8K59 - chains F and I of the 10 polymer chains in the assembly; structure by electron microscopy, 3.50 A resolution.

# Chain F
Name: RNA polymerase sigma factor RpoD
Source organism: Escherichia coli K-12
Reference sequence: P00579 (RPOD_ECOLI); residue numbers follow UniProt; this construct covers 90-612
Amino-acid sequence (523 residues; numbered 90 to 612; the number before each row is that of its first residue):
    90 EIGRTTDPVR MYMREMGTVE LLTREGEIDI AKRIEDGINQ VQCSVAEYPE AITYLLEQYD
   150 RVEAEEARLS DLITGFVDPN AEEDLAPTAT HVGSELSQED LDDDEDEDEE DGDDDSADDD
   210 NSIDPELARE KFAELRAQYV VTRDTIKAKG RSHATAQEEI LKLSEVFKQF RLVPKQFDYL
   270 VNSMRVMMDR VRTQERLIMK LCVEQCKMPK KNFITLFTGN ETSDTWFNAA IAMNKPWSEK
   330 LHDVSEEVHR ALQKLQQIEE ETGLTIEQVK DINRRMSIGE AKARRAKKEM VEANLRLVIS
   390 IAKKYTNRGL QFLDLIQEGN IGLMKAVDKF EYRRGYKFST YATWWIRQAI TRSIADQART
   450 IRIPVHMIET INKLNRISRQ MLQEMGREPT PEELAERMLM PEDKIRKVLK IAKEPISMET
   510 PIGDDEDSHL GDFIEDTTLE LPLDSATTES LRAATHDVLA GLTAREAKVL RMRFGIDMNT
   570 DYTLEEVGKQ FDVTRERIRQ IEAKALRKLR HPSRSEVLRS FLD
Unresolved in the structure: 168-212, 237-242
Swiss-Prot annotation at these positions:
  - DNA-binding region: Leu-573 to Ala-592 (H-T-H motif)
  - region: Arg-584 to Arg-599 (Interaction with anti-sigma factors)
  - motif: Asp-403 to Gln-406 (Interaction with polymerase core subunit RpoC)
  - site: Arg-562 (Interaction with anti-sigma factors)
  - mutagenesis: Ala-553 (A553D: Disrupts the interaction with Escherichia phage lambda antitermination protein Q), Arg-596 (R596D/E: 2-fold reduction in activation of class II Crp-dependent promoters)

# Chain I
Molecule: 61-nt DNA strand
Source organism: Escherichia coli K-12
Sequence (61 nucleotides; row label = number of the first residue in the row):
     3 CCGCAGATTT TTGCGAAATC TTTGCAGCCA GAATATAATG TGTGCATGAC GGCGAATACC
    63 C

# Chain F / chain I interface
Contacting residue pairs - 63 pairs, chain F then chain I:
  Val-98(F) with DG44(I), base contact
  Met-102(F) with DG42(I), base contact; DT43(I), base contact; DG44(I), base contact
  Met-105(F) with DG42(I), base contact; DT43(I), base contact
  Gly-106(F) with DG42(I), base contact
  Leu-110(F) with DT41(I), base contact
  Glu-116(F) with DT41(I), base contact
  Ser-159(F) with DA35(I), phosphate contact
  Asp-160(F) with DA35(I), phosphate contact
  Val-262(F) with DA35(I), phosphate contact
  Lys-264(F) with DA34(I), phosphate contact; DA35(I), salt bridge to the phosphate
  Ala-382(F) with DT41(I), base contact
  Asn-383(F) with DT41(I), hydrogen bond to the base
  Arg-385(F) with DT41(I), phosphate contact; DG42(I), hydrogen bond to the sugar
  Leu-386(F) with DT41(I), hydrogen bond to the base
  Ser-389(F) with DT41(I), sugar contact; DG42(I), phosphate contact; DG44(I), phosphate contact
  Lys-392(F) with DT43(I), hydrogen bond to the phosphate; DG44(I), sugar contact; DT45(I), phosphate contact
  Lys-393(F) with DG44(I), salt bridge to the phosphate
  Thr-395(F) with DG46(I), base contact
  Asn-396(F) with DT45(I), hydrogen bond to the phosphate; DG46(I), hydrogen bond to the phosphate
  Lys-418(F) with DA37(I), hydrogen bond to the base
  Phe-419(F) with DA37(I), base contact
  Glu-420(F) with DA37(I), base contact
  Arg-423(F) with DA37(I), salt bridge to the phosphate
  Tyr-425(F) with DA37(I), sugar contact; DT38(I), phosphate contact; DA39(I), phosphate contact
  Lys-426(F) with DA40(I), salt bridge to the phosphate; DT41(I), salt bridge to the phosphate
  Ser-428(F) with DA40(I), base contact; DT41(I), base contact
  Thr-429(F) with DT38(I), sugar contact; DA39(I), sugar contact; DA40(I), hydrogen bond to the phosphate
  Tyr-430(F) with DA37(I), stacking on the base
  Thr-432(F) with DA40(I), hydrogen bond to the base
  Trp-433(F) with DT38(I), base contact; DA40(I), base contact
  Trp-434(F) with DT36(I), hydrogen bond to the base
  Arg-436(F) with DA40(I), base contact
  Pro-453(F) with DC31(I), phosphate contact
  His-455(F) with DC31(I), salt bridge to the phosphate
  Lys-493(F) with DC30(I), salt bridge to the phosphate
  Arg-584(F) with DG15(I), salt bridge to the phosphate
  Glu-585(F) with DG15(I), base contact; DC16(I), hydrogen bond to the base
  Arg-586(F) with DT12(I), sugar contact; DT13(I), salt bridge to the phosphate
  Arg-588(F) with DG15(I), base contact; DC16(I), base contact
  Gln-589(F) with DT13(I), base contact; DT14(I), base contact; DG15(I), hydrogen bond to the base
  Lys-593(F) with DT11(I), phosphate contact
Other interface residues (no listed pair), chain F (45 interface residues in all): Leu-111, Thr-163, Leu-384, Arg-596
Other interface residues (no listed pair), chain I (22 interface residues in all): DA32

# Summary
The interface between chain F and chain I involves 45 residues on one side and 22 on the other; the contacts
include 12 hydrogen bonds, 9 salt bridges and 1 aromatic stacking contact. Polar contacts include
Asn-383(F)/DT41(I), Leu-386(F)/DT41(I) and Lys-418(F)/DA37(I).
Chain F is RNA polymerase sigma factor RpoD and chain I is a 61-nt DNA strand, both from Escherichia coli
K-12; the structure, The cryo-EM map of TIC-TIEA complex, was determined by electron microscopy.
